PDB entry 9NYY | electron microscopy, 2.73 A resolution | chains A and D of the 4 polymer chains in the assembly

== Chain A ==
Name: Protein SLFN14
Source organism: Homo sapiens
Notes: EC 3.1.-.-
UniProt: P0C7P3 (SLN14_HUMAN); residues 1-912 here = UniProt positions 1-912
Sequence (943 residues; numbered 1 to 943; the number before each row is that of its first residue):
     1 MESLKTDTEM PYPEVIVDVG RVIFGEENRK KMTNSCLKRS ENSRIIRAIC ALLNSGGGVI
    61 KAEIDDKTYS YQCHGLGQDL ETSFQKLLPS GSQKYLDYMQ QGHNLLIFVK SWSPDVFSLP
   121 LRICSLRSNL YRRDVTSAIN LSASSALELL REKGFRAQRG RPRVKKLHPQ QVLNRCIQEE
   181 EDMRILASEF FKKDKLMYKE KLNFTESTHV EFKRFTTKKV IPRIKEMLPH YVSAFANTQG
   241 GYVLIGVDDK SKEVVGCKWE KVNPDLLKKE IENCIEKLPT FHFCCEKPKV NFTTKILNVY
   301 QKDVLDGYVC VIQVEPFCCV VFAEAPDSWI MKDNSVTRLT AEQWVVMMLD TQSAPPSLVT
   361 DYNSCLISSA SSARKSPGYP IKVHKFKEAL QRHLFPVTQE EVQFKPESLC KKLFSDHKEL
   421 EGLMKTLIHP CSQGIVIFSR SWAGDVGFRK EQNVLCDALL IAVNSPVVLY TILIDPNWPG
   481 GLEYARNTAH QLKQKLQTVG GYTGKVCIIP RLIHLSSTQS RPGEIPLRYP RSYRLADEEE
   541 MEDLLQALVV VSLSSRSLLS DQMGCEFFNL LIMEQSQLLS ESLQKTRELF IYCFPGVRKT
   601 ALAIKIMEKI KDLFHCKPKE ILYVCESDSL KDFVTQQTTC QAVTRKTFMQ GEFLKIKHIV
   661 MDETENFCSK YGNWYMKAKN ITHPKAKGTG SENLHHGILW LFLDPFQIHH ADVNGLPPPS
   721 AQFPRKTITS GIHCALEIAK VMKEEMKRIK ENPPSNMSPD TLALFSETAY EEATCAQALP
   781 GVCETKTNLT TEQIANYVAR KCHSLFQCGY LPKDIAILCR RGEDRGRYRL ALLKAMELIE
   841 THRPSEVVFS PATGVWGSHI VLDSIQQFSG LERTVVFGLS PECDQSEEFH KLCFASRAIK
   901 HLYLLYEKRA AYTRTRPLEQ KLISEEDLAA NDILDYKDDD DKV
Not modelled in the structure: 1-2, 157-179, 351-380, 518-525, 685-694, 840-847, 883-887, 907-943
Sequence notes: expression tag (913-943)
Curated features (UniProtKB/Swiss-Prot):
  - binding site (ATP): Cys-593 to Thr-600
Ion coordination: Mg2+ site 1: Thr-136, Glu-211; Mg2+ site 2: Phe-212 (shared with C7(D) of chain D); Zn2+: His-282, Cys-284, Cys-318, Cys-319
From the paper describing this entry:
  - mutagenesis - E211A: abolished catalytic activity on rRNA substrates
  - Zn2+ coordination: His-282, Cys-284, Cys-318, Cys-319
  - binding site for the 7-nt RNA strand (chain D): Lys-38, Gln-78, Thr-82, Lys-213
  - binding site for the 5-nt RNA strand: Arg-39, Ser-137
  - Mg2+ coordination: Glu-206, Glu-211
  - catalytic residues: Arg-133, Glu-206, Glu-211, Lys-213
  - mutagenesis - R133A, E206A, E206Q, E211Q, K213A, K213R: abolished catalytic activity
  - mutagenesis - R133K: unchanged catalytic activity
  - mutagenesis - R133K: increased binding to native tRNA
  - mutagenesis - D248A, D248N, D249A, D249N: decreased catalytic activity on native tRNA
  - mutagenesis - D249N: decreased catalytic activity on native 5S rRNA
  - disease-associated variants - K218E, K219E, K219N, V220D, R223W (citing earlier work)
  - contacts within the chain: Arg-133/Glu-211
  - mutagenesis - D248A, D248N, D249A: decreased catalytic activity on 5S rRNA

== Chain D ==
Molecule: 7-nt RNA strand
Source organism: Homo sapiens
Sequence (7 nucleotides; row label = number of the first residue in the row):
     1 CCCACUC
Ion coordination: Mg2+: C7 (shared with Phe-212(A) of chain A)

== Chain A / chain D interface ==
Residue-residue contacts - 13 pairs, chain A then chain D:
  Lys-38(A) / C2(D)  salt bridge to the phosphate
  Gln-78(A) / C1(D)  hydrogen bond to the sugar
  Gln-78(A) / C2(D)  sugar contact
  Thr-82(A) / C2(D)  hydrogen bond to the sugar
  Thr-82(A) / C3(D)  sugar contact
  Ser-137(A) / C5(D)  phosphate contact
  Ser-137(A) / U6(D)  phosphate contact
  Ala-138(A) / U6(D)  hydrogen bond to the phosphate
  Lys-213(A) / C7(D)  salt bridge to the phosphate
  Arg-214(A) / C7(D)  hydrogen bond to the sugar
  Tyr-231(A) / U6(D)  phosphate contact
  Tyr-231(A) / C7(D)  phosphate contact
  Asp-249(A) / C7(D)  phosphate contact
Also at the interface, not in a pair above, chain A (15 interface residues in all): Asp-79, Lys-86, Arg-127, Glu-206, Glu-211, Phe-212
Also at the interface, not in a pair above, chain D (7 interface residues in all): A4

== In short ==
15 residues of chain A and 7 residues of chain D are in contact; the contacts include 4 hydrogen bonds and 2
salt bridges. Polar contacts include Gln-78(A)/C1(D), Thr-82(A)/C2(D) and Arg-214(A)/C7(D). From the paper:
catalytic residues Arg-133(A), Glu-206(A) and Glu-211(A) among others; R133A, E206A and E206Q of chain A,
among others, abolish catalytic activity; 12 substitutions were tested in all.
Chain A is Protein SLFN14 and chain D is a 7-nt RNA strand, both from Homo sapiens; the structure, Nucleic
acid bound human SLFN14, State 1, was determined by electron microscopy.
